PDB entry 3GDG | X-ray diffraction, 2.30 A resolution | chains A and C of the 4 polymer chains in the assembly

Chain A (and C):
Molecule: Probable NADP-dependent mannitol dehydrogenase
Organism: Cladosporium herbarum
Notes: EC 1.1.1.138; chain C of this document is another copy of the same molecule, construct and numbering; everything in this record applies to it too
UniProtKB: P0C0Y5 (MTDH_CLAHE); residue numbers follow UniProt; this construct covers 1-267
Chain sequence (267 residues; numbered 1 to 267; the number before each row is that of its first residue):
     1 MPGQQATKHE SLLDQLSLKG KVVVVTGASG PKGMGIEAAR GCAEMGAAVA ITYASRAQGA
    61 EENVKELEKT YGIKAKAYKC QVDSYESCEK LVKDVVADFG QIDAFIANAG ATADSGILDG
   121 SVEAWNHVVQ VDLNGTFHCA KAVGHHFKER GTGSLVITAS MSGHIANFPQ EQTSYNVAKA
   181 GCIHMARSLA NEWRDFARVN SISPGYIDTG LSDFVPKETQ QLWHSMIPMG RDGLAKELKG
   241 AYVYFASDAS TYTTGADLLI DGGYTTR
Bound ions: Na+: Arg267 (shared with 1 residue of chain D)
Curated features (UniProtKB/Swiss-Prot):
  - active site: Ser160 (Proton donor), Tyr175 (Proton acceptor), Lys179 (Lowers pKa of active site Tyr)
  - binding site (NADP(+)): Asn108, Lys141, Tyr175, Lys179, Ile207, Thr209

Interface between chain A and chain C:
Residue-residue contacts - 77 pairs, chain A then chain C:
  Tyr85(A) - Val122(C)  hydrophobic
  Gly116(A) - Glu192(C)
  Ile117(A) - Phe137(C)  hydrophobic
  Ile117(A) - Lys141(C)  hydrogen bond (backbone-side chain)
  Ile117(A) - Leu189(C)  hydrophobic
  Ile117(A) - Glu192(C)  hydrogen bond (backbone-side chain)
  Ile117(A) - Trp193(C)  hydrophobic
  Leu118(A) - Lys141(C)
  Leu118(A) - Gly144(C)
  Leu118(A) - His145(C)  hydrogen bond (backbone-side chain)
  Leu118(A) - Lys148(C)
  Leu118(A) - Glu192(C)  hydrogen bond (backbone-side chain)
  Leu118(A) - Trp193(C)
  Leu118(A) - Phe196(C)  hydrophobic
  Asp119(A) - Lys148(C)  salt bridge
  Gly120(A) - Lys141(C)  hydrogen bond (backbone-side chain)
  Val122(A) - Tyr85(C)  hydrophobic
  Val122(A) - Phe137(C)  hydrophobic
  Trp125(A) - Leu133(C)  hydrophobic
  Trp125(A) - Asn134(C)
  Trp125(A) - Phe137(C)  hydrophobic
  Trp125(A) - Met185(C)  hydrophobic
  Leu133(A) - Leu133(C)  hydrophobic
  Leu133(A) - Val177(C)  hydrophobic
  Asn134(A) - Trp125(C)
  Phe137(A) - Ile117(C)  hydrophobic
  Phe137(A) - Trp125(C)  hydrophobic
  His138(A) - Val122(C)
  Lys141(A) - Ile117(C)  hydrogen bond (side chain-backbone)
  Lys141(A) - Leu118(C)  hydrogen bond (side chain-backbone)
  Lys141(A) - Gly120(C)  hydrogen bond (side chain-backbone)
  His145(A) - Leu118(C)  hydrogen bond (side chain-backbone)
  Ser162(A) - His184(C)  hydrogen bond (backbone-side chain)
  Gly163(A) - His184(C)
  His164(A) - His184(C)  hydrogen bond (backbone-side chain)
  Ile165(A) - His184(C)  hydrogen bond (backbone-side chain)
  Ala166(A) - Ser188(C)
  Asn167(A) - Asn191(C)
  Phe168(A) - Arg194(C)
  Glu171(A) - Asn191(C)
  Glu171(A) - Glu192(C)
  Glu171(A) - Arg194(C)  salt bridge
  Thr173(A) - Ser188(C)  hydrogen bond
  Thr173(A) - Leu189(C)
  Thr173(A) - Glu192(C)
  Asn176(A) - His184(C)
  Asn176(A) - Ser188(C)  hydrogen bond
  Val177(A) - Leu133(C)  hydrophobic
  Val177(A) - Gly181(C)
  Val177(A) - Met185(C)  hydrophobic
  Ala180(A) - His184(C)
  Gly181(A) - Val177(C)
  His184(A) - Ser162(C)  hydrogen bond (side chain-backbone)
  His184(A) - Gly163(C)  hydrogen bond (side chain-backbone)
  His184(A) - His164(C)  hydrogen bond (side chain-backbone)
  His184(A) - Ile165(C)  hydrogen bond (side chain-backbone)
  His184(A) - Asn176(C)
  His184(A) - Ala180(C)
  Met185(A) - Trp125(C)  hydrophobic
  Met185(A) - Val177(C)  hydrophobic
  Arg187(A) - His164(C)
  Ser188(A) - Ala166(C)
  Ser188(A) - Thr173(C)  hydrogen bond
  Ser188(A) - Asn176(C)  hydrogen bond
  Leu189(A) - Ile117(C)  hydrophobic
  Leu189(A) - Thr173(C)
  Asn191(A) - Ala166(C)
  Asn191(A) - Asn167(C)
  Asn191(A) - Glu171(C)
  Glu192(A) - Gly116(C)
  Glu192(A) - Ile117(C)  hydrogen bond (side chain-backbone)
  Glu192(A) - Leu118(C)  hydrogen bond (side chain-backbone)
  Glu192(A) - Glu171(C)
  Glu192(A) - Thr173(C)
  Trp193(A) - Leu118(C)
  Arg194(A) - Glu171(C)  salt bridge
  Phe196(A) - Leu118(C)  hydrophobic
Interface residues without a listed pair, chain A (40 interface residues in all): Ser121, Val129, Lys148
Interface residues without a listed pair, chain C (42 interface residues in all): Ser121, Asn126, Val129, His138, Ala140, Phe168, Arg187

Overview:
40 residues of chain A and 42 residues of chain C are in contact; the contacts include 22 hydrogen bonds and 3
salt bridges. Polar contacts include Asp119(A)-Lys148(C), Glu171(A)-Arg194(C) and Ile117(A)-Lys141(C). From
UniProt: 3 active-site residues and 6 NADP+-binding residues on chain A.
Both chains are Probable NADP-dependent mannitol dehydrogenase (Cladosporium herbarum). Entry 3GDG (Crystal
structure of the NADP-dependent mannitol dehydrogenase from Cladosporium herbarum) was determined by X-ray
diffraction (same publication as 3GDF).
